Entry 3CJS (X-ray diffraction, 1.37 A resolution); this record covers chains A and B.

== Chain A ==
Molecule: Ribosomal protein L11 methyltransferase
Organism: Thermus thermophilus
Notes: EC 2.1.1.-; fragment: N-Terminal Domain
UniProtKB: Q84BQ9 (PRMA_THET8); residues 1-59 here = UniProt positions 1-59
Chain sequence (59 residues; numbered 1 to 59; the number before each row is that of its first residue):
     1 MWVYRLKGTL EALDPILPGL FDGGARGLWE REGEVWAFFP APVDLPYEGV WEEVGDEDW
Not modelled in the structure: 58

== Chain B ==
Molecule: 50S ribosomal protein L11
Organism: Thermus thermophilus
Notes: fragment: N-Terminal Domain
UniProtKB: P36238 (RL11_THETH); residue numbers follow UniProt; this construct covers 1-72
Chain sequence (72 residues; each row starts with the number of its first residue):
     1 MKKVVAVVKL QLPAGKATPA PPVGPALGQH GANIMEFVKA FNAATANMGD AIVPVEITIY
    61 ADRSFTFVTK TP

== Chain A / chain B interface ==
Contacting residue pairs (24):
  M1(A) with P21(B), hydrophobic
  L10(A) with Q11(B)
  L17(A) with Q11(B)
  F21(A) with Q11(B); P13(B), hydrophobic; I52(B), hydrophobic
  R26(A) with P13(B); T18(B)
  G27(A) with Q11(B); P22(B)
  L28(A) with L10(B); Q11(B), hydrogen bond (backbone-backbone)
  W29(A) with V8(B); K9(B); L10(B), hydrophobic; P22(B), hydrophobic; A26(B), hydrophobic
  E30(A) with K9(B), hydrogen bond (backbone-backbone)
  F38(A) with P21(B), hydrophobic; P22(B), hydrophobic
  D56(A) with P21(B); P25(B)
  W59(A) with G28(B); Q29(B)
Other interface residues (no listed pair), chain A (13 interface residues in all): R31
Other interface residues (no listed pair), chain B (14 interface residues in all): L12

== In short ==
13 residues of chain A face 14 of chain B across their interface; the contacts include 2 hydrogen bonds.
Backbone hydrogen bonds pair L28(A)-Q11(B) and E30(A)-K9(B).
Here chain A is Ribosomal protein L11 methyltransferase and chain B is 50S ribosomal protein L11, both from
Thermus thermophilus. Entry 3CJS (Minimal Recognition Complex between PrmA and Ribosomal Protein L11) was
determined by X-ray diffraction together with 3CJQ, 3CJR and 3CJT from the same study.
